Entry 3LB3 (X-ray diffraction, 1.85 A resolution); this record covers chains A and B.

# Chain A (and B)
Protein: Dehaloperoxidase A
Organism: Amphitrite ornata
Notes: chain B of this document is another copy of the same molecule, construct and numbering; everything in this record applies to it too
UniProtKB: Q9NAV8 (Q9NAV8_9ANNE); residues 1-137 here correspond to UniProt positions 2-138 (UniProt number = residue number + 1)
Amino-acid sequence (137 residues; each row starts with the number of its first residue):
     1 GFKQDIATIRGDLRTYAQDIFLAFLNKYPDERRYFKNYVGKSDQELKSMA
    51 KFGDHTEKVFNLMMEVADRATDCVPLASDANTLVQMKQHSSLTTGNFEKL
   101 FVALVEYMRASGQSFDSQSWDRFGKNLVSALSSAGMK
Bound ions: heme Fe near His89 (its only coordinating residue here)
Small-molecule neighbours:
  - 4-chlorophenol (4CH): Phe21, Phe35, Tyr38, Lys51, His55, Thr56, Val59
  - heme (HEM): Phe24, Glu31, Tyr34, Phe35, Tyr38, His55, Lys58, Val59, Leu62, Met63, Leu83, Met86, Gln88, His89, Leu92, Asn96, Phe97, Leu100, Phe101, Leu127
Reported in the primary citation:
  - binding site for 4-chlorophenol: Tyr38, His55
  - conformationally variable residues (side-chain flip): His55
  - mutagenesis - H55V: abolished catalytic activity (citing earlier work)
  - catalytic residues: His55 (citing earlier work)

# Chain A / chain B interface
Contacting residue pairs - 11 pairs, chain A then chain B:
  Asn26(A) - Gly1(B)  hydrogen bond (side chain-backbone)
  Asn26(A) - Ser114(B)
  Pro29(A) - Asp116(B)
  Asp30(A) - Gln118(B)
  Arg32(A) - Gly1(B)
  Val39(A) - Asp72(B)
  Gly40(A) - Lys3(B)
  Lys41(A) - Lys3(B)
  Ser42(A) - Lys3(B)
  Ser42(A) - Gln4(B)
  Asp43(A) - Gln4(B)  hydrogen bond (backbone-side chain)

# Summary
The interface between chain A and chain B involves 9 residues on one side and 7 on the other; the contacts
include 2 hydrogen bonds. Among the polar pairs are Asn26(A)-Gly1(B) and Asp43(A)-Gln4(B). Chain A binds heme
and 4-chlorophenol. The paper reports the catalytic residue His55(A); H55V of chain A abolishes catalytic
activity.
Chain A and chain B are both Dehaloperoxidase A (Amphitrite ornata); the structure, Two-site competitive
inhibition in dehaloperoxidase-hemoglobin, was determined by X-ray diffraction (same publication as 3LB1, 3LB2
and 3LB4).
